Entry 1FYN (X-ray diffraction, 2.30 A resolution); this record covers chains A and B.

[Chain A]
Name: Phosphotransferase fyn
Source organism: Homo sapiens
Notes: EC 2.7.1.112; fragment: sh3 domain
UniProt: P06241 (FYN_HUMAN); residues 81-142 here correspond to UniProt positions 80-141 (UniProt number = residue number - 1)
Amino-acid sequence (62 residues; row label = number of the first residue in the row):
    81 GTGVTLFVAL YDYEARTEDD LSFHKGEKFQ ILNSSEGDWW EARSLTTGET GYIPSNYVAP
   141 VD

[Chain B]
Name: 3BP-2
Amino-acid sequence (10 residues; each row starts with the number of its first residue):
     1 PPAYPPPPVP

[Interface between chain A and chain B]
Pairs across the interface - 19 pairs, chain A then chain B:
  Tyr91(A) - Val9(B)  hydrophobic
  Tyr91(A) - Pro10(B)  hydrophobic
  Arg96(A) - Tyr4(B)
  Thr97(A) - Pro2(B)
  Glu116(A) - Pro1(B)
  Asp118(A) - Pro6(B)
  Trp119(A) - Pro1(B)  hydrophobic
  Trp119(A) - Pro2(B)
  Trp119(A) - Ala3(B)
  Trp119(A) - Tyr4(B)
  Trp119(A) - Pro6(B)
  Tyr132(A) - Pro1(B)
  Tyr132(A) - Pro2(B)
  Pro134(A) - Pro6(B)  hydrophobic
  Asn136(A) - Pro7(B)  hydrogen bond (side chain-backbone)
  Asn136(A) - Pro8(B)
  Asn136(A) - Val9(B)
  Tyr137(A) - Pro7(B)
  Tyr137(A) - Pro8(B)
Interface residues without a listed pair, chain A (12 interface residues in all): Tyr93, Asp100
Interface residues without a listed pair, chain B (10 interface residues in all): Pro5

[Summary]
Chain A and chain B form an interface of 12 and 10 residues respectively, with 1 hydrogen bond. The
hydrogen-bonded pair is Asn136(A)-Pro7(B).
Here chain A is Phosphotransferase fyn (Homo sapiens) and chain B is 3BP-2. Entry 1FYN (Phosphotransferase)
was determined by X-ray diffraction together with 1ABO and 1ABQ from the same study.
